4UMK - chains A and W of the 4 polymer chains in the assembly; structure by X-ray diffraction, 3.10 A resolution.

Chain A:
Molecule: Probable chromosome-partitioning protein parb
Organism: Helicobacter pylori
Reference sequence: O25758 (PARB_HELPY); numbering as in UniProt (aligned over 1-240)
Sequence (240 residues; row label = number of the first residue in the row):
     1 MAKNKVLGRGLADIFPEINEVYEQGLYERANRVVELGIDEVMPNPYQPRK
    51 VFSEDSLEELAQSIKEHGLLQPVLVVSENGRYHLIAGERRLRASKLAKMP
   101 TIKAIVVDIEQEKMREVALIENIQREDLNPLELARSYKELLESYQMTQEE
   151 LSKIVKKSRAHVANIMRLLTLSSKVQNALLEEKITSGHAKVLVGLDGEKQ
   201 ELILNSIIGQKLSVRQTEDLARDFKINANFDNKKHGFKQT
Unresolved in the structure: 1-54, 227-240
Reported in the primary citation:
  - binding site for the 24-nt DNA strand (chain W): Gln148, Lys157, Arg159, Asn164, Arg167, Lys190, Val214, Arg215, Glu218, Arg222
  - specificity-determining residues: Arg159, Asn164
  - binding site for the 24-nt DNA strand: Ser158, Gly187
  - self-association interface (contacts with another copy of this molecule); pairs are residue here / residue on that copy: Gln62-Arg89, Arg89-Arg89 (backbone contact), Met114-Arg89 (hydrogen bond), Arg115-Arg89 (hydrogen bond), Ser143-Arg89 (hydrogen bond), Glu150-Arg49 (salt bridge), Ser63
  - contacts within the chain: Gln71-Arg90 (hydrogen bond), Pro72-Arg90 (hydrogen bond), Ala86-Arg90 (hydrogen bond), Glu88-Arg92
  - conformationally variable residues (domain motion): Asp55

Chain W:
Molecule: 24-nt DNA strand
Sequence (24 nucleotides; numbered 1 to 24; the number before each row is that of its first residue):
     1 AGGGTGTTCCACGTGAAACAGGGA

How chain A and chain W interact:
Residue-residue contacts (18; chain A residue first):
  Thr147(A) - DT5(W)  phosphate contact
  Gln148(A) - DT5(W)  hydrogen bond to the phosphate
  Gln148(A) - DG6(W)  hydrogen bond to the phosphate
  Arg159(A) - DT5(W)  sugar contact
  Arg159(A) - DG6(W)  salt bridge to the phosphate
  Ala163(A) - DT7(W)  base contact
  Asn164(A) - DT7(W)  base contact
  Asn164(A) - DT8(W)  hydrogen bond to the base
  Arg167(A) - DG6(W)  sugar contact
  Arg167(A) - DT7(W)  salt bridge to the phosphate
  Arg167(A) - DT8(W)  base contact
  Lys190(A) - DC9(W)  base contact
  Val193(A) - DT7(W)  phosphate contact
  Arg215(A) - DC10(W)  base contact
  Arg215(A) - DA11(W)  base contact
  Glu218(A) - DC10(W)  hydrogen bond to the base
  Arg222(A) - DC9(W)  salt bridge to the phosphate
  Lys225(A) - DT8(W)  phosphate contact
Also at the interface, not in a pair above, chain A (15 interface residues in all): Met146, Glu149, Ala160
Also at the interface, not in a pair above, chain W (8 interface residues in all): DG4

Summary:
Chain A and chain W form an interface of 15 and 8 residues respectively; the contacts include 4 hydrogen bonds
and 3 salt bridges. Polar contacts include Asn164(A)-DT8(W), Glu218(A)-DC10(W) and Gln148(A)-DT5(W). From the
paper: a binding site for the 24-nt DNA strand (chain W) at Gln148(A), Lys157(A) and Arg159(A) among others; a
binding site for the 24-nt DNA strand at Ser158(A) and Gly187(A).
Here chain A is Probable chromosome-partitioning protein parb (Helicobacter pylori) and chain W is a 24-nt DNA
strand. Entry 4UMK (The complex of Spo0J and parS DNA in chromosomal partition system) was determined by X-ray
diffraction.
